6LE9 - chains C and J of the 10 polymer chains in the assembly; structure by X-ray diffraction, 2.60 A resolution.

== Chain C ==
Name: Histone H2A type 1-B/E
Source organism: Homo sapiens
UniProt: P04908 (H2A1B_HUMAN); residues 14-118 here correspond to UniProt positions 15-119 (UniProt number = residue number + 1)
Amino-acid sequence (105 residues; each row starts with the number of its first residue):
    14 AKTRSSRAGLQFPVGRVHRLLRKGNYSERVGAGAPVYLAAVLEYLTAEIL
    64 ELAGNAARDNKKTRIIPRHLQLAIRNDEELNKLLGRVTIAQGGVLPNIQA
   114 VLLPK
Unresolved in the structure: 14-15
Curated features (UniProtKB/Swiss-Prot):
  - modified residue: Lys36 (N6-(2-hydroxyisobutyryl)lysine), Lys74 (N6-(2-hydroxyisobutyryl)lysine), Lys75 (N6-(2-hydroxyisobutyryl)lysine), Lys95 (N6-(2-hydroxyisobutyryl)lysine), Gln104 (N5-methylglutamine), Lys118 (N6-(2-hydroxyisobutyryl)lysine)
  - cross-link: Lys15 (Glycyl lysine isopeptide (Lys-Gly) (interchain with G-Cter in ubiquitin))

== Chain J ==
Molecule: Human Telomeric DNA
Source organism: Homo sapiens
Sequence (145 nucleotides; row label = number of the first residue in the row; numbers below 1 keep their minus sign (DA-72 is residue -72)):
   -72 ATCTTAGGGTTAGGGTTAGGGTTAGGGTTAGGGTTAGGGTTAGGGTTAGG
   -22 GTTAGGGTTAGGGTTAGGGTTAGGGTTAGGGTTAGGGTTAGGGTTAGGGT
    28 TAGGGTTAGGGTTAGGGTTAGGGTTAGGGTTAGGGTTAGGGTGAT
Bound ions: Mn2+ near DG6 (its only coordinating residue here)

== Interface between chain C and chain J ==
Residue-residue contacts - 16 pairs, chain C then chain J:
  Thr16(C) - DA47(J)  sugar contact
  Arg29(C) - DG49(J)  salt bridge to the phosphate
  His31(C) - DT39(J)  salt bridge to the phosphate
  Arg42(C) - DG37(J)  base contact
  Arg42(C) - DG38(J)  phosphate contact
  Arg42(C) - DT39(J)  phosphate contact
  Val43(C) - DG38(J)  phosphate contact
  Val43(C) - DT39(J)  hydrogen bond to the phosphate
  Gly44(C) - DG38(J)  phosphate contact
  Ala45(C) - DG38(J)  hydrogen bond to the phosphate
  Lys75(C) - DT58(J)  phosphate contact
  Lys75(C) - DA59(J)  salt bridge to the phosphate
  Thr76(C) - DT57(J)  hydrogen bond to the phosphate
  Thr76(C) - DT58(J)  hydrogen bond to the phosphate
  Arg77(C) - DT57(J)  sugar contact
  Arg77(C) - DT58(J)  hydrogen bond to the phosphate
Other interface residues (no listed pair), chain C (11 interface residues in all): Glu41
Other interface residues (no listed pair), chain J (9 interface residues in all): DG48

== In short ==
The interface between chain C and chain J involves 11 residues on one side and 9 on the other; the contacts
include 5 hydrogen bonds and 3 salt bridges. Polar contacts include Val43(C)-DT39(J), Ala45(C)-DG38(J) and
Thr76(C)-DT57(J).
Here chain C is Histone H2A type 1-B/E and chain J is Human Telomeric DNA, both from Homo sapiens. Entry 6LE9
(The Human Telomeric Nucleosome Displays Distinct Structural and Dynamic Properties) was determined by X-ray
diffraction together with 6KE9 and 6L9H from the same study.
